PDB entry 6DBJ | electron microscopy, 3.00 A resolution | chains A and B of the 10 polymer chains in the assembly

[Chain A]
Molecule: Recombination activating gene 1 - MBP chimera
Organism: Escherichia coli
Notes: EC 2.3.2.27
UniProt: chimeric construct of P0AEX9, O13033: residues -113 to 250 from P0AEX9 (MALE_ECOLI) positions 29-392 (UniProt number = residue number + 142); residues 271-1031 from O13033 positions 271-1031 (same numbers)
Chain sequence (1159 residues; each row starts with the number of its first residue; numbers below 1 keep their minus sign (Met-127 is residue -127)):
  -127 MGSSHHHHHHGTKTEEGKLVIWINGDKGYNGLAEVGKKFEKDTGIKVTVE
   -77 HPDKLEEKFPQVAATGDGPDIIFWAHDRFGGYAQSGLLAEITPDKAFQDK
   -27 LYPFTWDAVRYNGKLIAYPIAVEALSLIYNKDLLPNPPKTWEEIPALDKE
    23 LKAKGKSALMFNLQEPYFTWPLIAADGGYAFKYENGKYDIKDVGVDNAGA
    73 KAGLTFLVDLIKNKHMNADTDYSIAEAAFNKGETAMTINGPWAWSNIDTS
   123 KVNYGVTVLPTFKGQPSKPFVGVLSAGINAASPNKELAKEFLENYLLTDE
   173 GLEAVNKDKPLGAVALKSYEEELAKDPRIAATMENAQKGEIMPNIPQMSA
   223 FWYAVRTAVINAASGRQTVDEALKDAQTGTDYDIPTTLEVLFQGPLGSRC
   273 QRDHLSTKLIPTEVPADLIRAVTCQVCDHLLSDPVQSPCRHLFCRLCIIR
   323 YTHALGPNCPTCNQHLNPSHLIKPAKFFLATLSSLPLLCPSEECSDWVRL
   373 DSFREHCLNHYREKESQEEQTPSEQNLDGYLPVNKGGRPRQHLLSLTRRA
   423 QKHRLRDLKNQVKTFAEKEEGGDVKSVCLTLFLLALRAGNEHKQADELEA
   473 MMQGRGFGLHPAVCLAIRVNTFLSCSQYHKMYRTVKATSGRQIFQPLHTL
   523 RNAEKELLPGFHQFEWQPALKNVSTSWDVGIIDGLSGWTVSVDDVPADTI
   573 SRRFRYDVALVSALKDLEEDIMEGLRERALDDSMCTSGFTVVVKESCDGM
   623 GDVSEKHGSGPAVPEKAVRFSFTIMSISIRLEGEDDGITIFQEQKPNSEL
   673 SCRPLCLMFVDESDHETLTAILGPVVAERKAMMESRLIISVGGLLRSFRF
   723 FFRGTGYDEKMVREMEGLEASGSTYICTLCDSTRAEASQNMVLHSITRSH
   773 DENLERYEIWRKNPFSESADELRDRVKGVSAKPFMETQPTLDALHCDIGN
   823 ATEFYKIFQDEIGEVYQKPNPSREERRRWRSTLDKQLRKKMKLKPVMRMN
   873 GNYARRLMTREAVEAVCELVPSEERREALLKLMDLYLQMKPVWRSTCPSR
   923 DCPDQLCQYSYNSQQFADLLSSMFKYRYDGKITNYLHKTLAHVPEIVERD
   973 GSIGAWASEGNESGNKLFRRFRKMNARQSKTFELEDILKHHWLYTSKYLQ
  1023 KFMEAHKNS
Disordered / not traced: -127 to 478, 1031
Construct notes: initiating methionine (-127); expression tag (-126 to -114); linker (251-270)
Ion coordination: Ca2+ site 1: Asp620, Gly621, Glu984 (shared with 1 residue of chain G); Ca2+ site 2: Asp620, Glu684, Asp730 (shared with 1 residue of chain I); Zn2+: Cys749, Cys752, His959, His964
What the authors report for this chain:
  - Ca2+ coordination: Asp620, Glu684, Asp730, Glu984
  - catalytic residues: Asp620, Glu684, Asp730, Glu984
  - binding site for Forward stand of RSS signal end: Arg999, Gln1000

[Chain B]
Molecule: Recombination activating gene 2
Organism: Danio rerio
UniProt: Q1RLW7 (Q1RLW7_DANRE); numbering as in UniProt (aligned over 1-530)
Chain sequence (533 residues; each row starts with the number of its first residue; numbers below 1 keep their minus sign (Gly-2 is residue -2)):
    -2 GGSMSLQPLTAVNCGSLVQPGFSLLDLEGDVYLFGQKGWPKRSCPTGIFG
    48 VRIKKGELKLRAISFSNNSSYLPPLRCPAIAHFEAQDGKPECYLIHGGRT
    98 PNNELSSSLYMLSVDSRGCNRKVTLRCEEKELVGDVPSARYGHTLSVINS
   148 RGKTACVLFGGRSYMPPTERTTQNWNSVVDCPPQVYLIDLEFGCCTAHTL
   198 PELTDGQSFHVALARQDCVYFLGGHILSSDCRPSRLIRLHVELLLGSPVL
   248 TCTILHEGLTITSAIASPIGYHEYIIFGGYQSETQKRMECTYVGLDDVGV
   298 HMESREPPQWTSEISHSRTWFGGSLGKGTALVAIPSEGNPTPPEAYHFYQ
   348 VSFQKEQDGEATAQGGSQESTDFEDSAPLEDSEELYFGREPHELEYSSDV
   398 EGDTYNEEDEEDESQTGYWIKCCLSCQVDPNIWEPYYSTELTRPAMIFCS
   448 RGEGGHWVHAQCMELPESLLLQLSQDNSKYFCLDHGGLPKQEMTPPKQML
   498 PVKRVPMKMTHRKAPVSLKMTPAKKTFLRRLFD
Disordered / not traced: -2 to -1, 352-530
Construct notes: expression tag (-2 to 0)

[Chain A / chain B interface]
Pairs across the interface (76):
  Asn544(A) with Arg167(B); Thr168(B); Thr169(B), hydrogen bond (backbone-backbone)
  Val545(A) with Thr169(B)
  Ser546(A) with Thr168(B); Gln170(B)
  Leu557(A) with Asn173(B), hydrogen bond (backbone-side chain)
  Ser558(A) with Thr169(B), hydrogen bond (side chain-backbone); Gln170(B); Asn171(B); Trp172(B), hydrogen bond (side chain-backbone); Asn173(B), hydrogen bond (backbone-backbone); Ser174(B)
  Gly559(A) with Asn173(B); Ser174(B), hydrogen bond (backbone-backbone)
  Trp560(A) with Asn173(B)
  Thr561(A) with Ser174(B); Val175(B)
  Val562(A) with Glu280(B)
  Ser563(A) with Arg159(B); Glu280(B)
  Val564(A) with Tyr277(B), hydrophobic; Glu280(B), hydrogen bond (backbone-side chain)
  Asp565(A) with Phe206(B); Arg229(B), salt bridge; Thr259(B), hydrogen bond; Ser260(B); Tyr277(B)
  Asp566(A) with Arg96(B), salt bridge; Tyr138(B), hydrogen bond; Arg159(B), salt bridge; Phe206(B)
  Val567(A) with Arg96(B)
  Arg575(A) with Thr169(B), hydrogen bond (side chain-backbone)
  Arg577(A) with Gln170(B)
  Ala634(A) with Glu334(B)
  His687(A) with Trp36(B); Pro98(B)
  Glu688(A) with Gln16(B); Gln33(B); Lys34(B); Gly35(B), hydrogen bond (side chain-backbone); Arg73(B), salt bridge; Pro98(B); Asn100(B), hydrogen bond (backbone-side chain)
  Thr691(A) with Pro98(B), hydrogen bond (side chain-backbone); Asn99(B); Asn100(B), hydrogen bond
  Ala692(A) with Asn100(B); Asn173(B), hydrogen bond (backbone-side chain)
  Gly695(A) with Trp172(B)
  Pro696(A) with Thr169(B); Trp172(B)
  Ala699(A) with Trp172(B), hydrophobic
  Glu700(A) with Thr169(B), hydrogen bond
  Trp782(A) with Pro42(B); Tyr68(B)
  Arg783(A) with Ser67(B); Tyr68(B), hydrogen bond (backbone-backbone); Tyr107(B), hydrogen bond; Glu126(B), salt bridge
  Lys784(A) with Ser67(B)
  Asn785(A) with Asn64(B); Ser66(B), hydrogen bond (side chain-backbone); Tyr68(B)
  Ser788(A) with Asn64(B); Asn65(B)
  Glu789(A) with Asn64(B), hydrogen bond (backbone-backbone)
  Ser790(A) with Asn64(B)
  Ala791(A) with Tyr68(B)
  Asp792(A) with Arg39(B), salt bridge
  Arg795(A) with Arg39(B)
  Ala803(A) with Trp36(B), hydrophobic
  Lys804(A) with Trp36(B); Asn99(B); Glu101(B), salt bridge
Other interface residues (no listed pair), chain A (45 interface residues in all): Val551, Ile554, Gly556, Glu637, Tyr779, Leu794, Ser802, Phe806
Other interface residues (no listed pair), chain B (44 interface residues in all): Pro37, Pro70, Thr97, Arg315, Thr316, Asn336

[Overview]
The interface between chain A and chain B involves 45 residues on one side and 44 on the other, with 20
hydrogen bonds and 7 salt bridges. Polar contacts include Asp565(A)-Arg229(B), Asp566(A)-Arg96(B) and
Asp566(A)-Arg159(B). The paper reports catalytic residues Asp620(A), Glu684(A) and Asp730(A) among others; a
binding site for Forward stand of RSS signal end at Arg999(A) and Gln1000(A).
Chain A is Recombination activating gene 1 - MBP chimera (Escherichia coli) and chain B is Recombination
activating gene 2 (Danio rerio); the structure, Cryo-EM structure of RAG in complex with 12-RSS and 23-RSS
nicked DNA intermediates, was determined by electron microscopy together with 6DBI, 6DBL, 6DBO, 6DBQ, 6DBR,
6DBT and 4 further entries from the same study.
